Entry 8IK3 (electron microscopy, 3.30 A resolution); this record covers chains A and B of the 8 polymer chains in the assembly.

Chain A (and B):
Protein: Stimulator of interferon genes protein, Immune protein Tsi3
Organism: Homo sapiens
Notes: chain B of this document is another copy of the same molecule, construct and numbering; everything in this record applies to it too
Reference sequence: chimeric construct of Q86WV6, Q9HYC4: residues 1-379 from Q86WV6 (STING_HUMAN) positions 1-379 (same numbers); residues 388-511 from Q9HYC4 positions 22-145 (UniProt number = residue number - 366)
Chain sequence (521 residues; each row starts with the number of its first residue):
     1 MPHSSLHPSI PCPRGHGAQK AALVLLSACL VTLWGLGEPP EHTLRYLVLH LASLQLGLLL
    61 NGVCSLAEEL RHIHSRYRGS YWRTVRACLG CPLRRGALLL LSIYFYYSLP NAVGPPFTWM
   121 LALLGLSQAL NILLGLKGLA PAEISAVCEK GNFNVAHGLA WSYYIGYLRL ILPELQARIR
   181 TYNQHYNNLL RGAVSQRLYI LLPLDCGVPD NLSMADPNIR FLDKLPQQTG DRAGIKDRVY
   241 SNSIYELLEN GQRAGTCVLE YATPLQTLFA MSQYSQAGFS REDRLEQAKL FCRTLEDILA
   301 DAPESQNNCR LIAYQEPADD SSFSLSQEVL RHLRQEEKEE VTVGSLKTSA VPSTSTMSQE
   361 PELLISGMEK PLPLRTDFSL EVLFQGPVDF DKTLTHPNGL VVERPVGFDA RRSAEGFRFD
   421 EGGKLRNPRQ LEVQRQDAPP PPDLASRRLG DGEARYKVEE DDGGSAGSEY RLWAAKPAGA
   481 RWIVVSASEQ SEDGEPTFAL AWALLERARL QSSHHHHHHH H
Disordered / not traced: 1-3, 110-115, 338-521 (chain B: 1-3, 109-115, 338-521)
Differences from the reference sequence: conflict Arg232 (His in Q86WV6); linker (380-387); expression tag (512-521)
Curated features (UniProtKB/Swiss-Prot):
  - region: Glu340 to Ser379 (C-terminal tail (CTT))
  - motif: Leu363 to Ser366 (pLxIS motif)
  - binding site (2',3'-cGAMP): Ser162, Tyr167, Arg238, Thr263
  - binding site (3',3'-c-di-GMP): Ser162, Tyr167, Arg238 to Ser241, Thr263
  - binding site (2',3'-cUAMP): Tyr167, Arg238, Thr263
  - modified residue: Thr229 (Phosphothreonine), Ser241 (Phosphoserine), Thr354 (Phosphothreonine), Ser355 (Phosphoserine), Thr356 (Phosphothreonine), Ser358 (Phosphoserine), Ser366 (Phosphoserine)
  - lipidation (S-palmitoyl cysteine): Cys88, Cys91
  - cross-link (Glycyl lysine isopeptide (Lys-Gly)): Lys20 (interchain with G-Cter in ubiquitin), Lys150 (interchain with G-Cter in ubiquitin), Lys236 (interchain with G-Cter in ubiquitin), Lys338 (interchain with G-Cter in SUMO)
  - binding site (Ca(2+)): Glu492
Ligand contacts: cGAMP (1SY): Ser162, Tyr163, Gly166, Tyr167, Arg232, Ile235, Arg238, Val239, Tyr240, Glu260, Thr263, Pro264, Thr267

Chain A / chain B interface:
Pairs across the interface (136; chain A residue first):
  Pro8(A) - Ser75(B)
  Ser9(A) - Ser75(B)
  Pro11(A) - Arg76(B)
  Cys12(A) - His72(B)
  Cys12(A) - Arg76(B)  hydrogen bond (backbone-side chain)
  Arg14(A) - Glu68(B)
  Arg14(A) - Glu69(B)  salt bridge
  Gly15(A) - Glu68(B)
  His16(A) - Arg71(B)
  Gly17(A) - Ala67(B)
  Gly17(A) - Glu68(B)  hydrogen bond (backbone-side chain)
  Gly17(A) - Arg71(B)
  Ala18(A) - Cys64(B)
  Ala21(A) - Cys64(B)
  Ala21(A) - Ala67(B)  hydrophobic
  Ala22(A) - Ala129(B)
  Ala22(A) - Ile132(B)  hydrophobic
  Ala22(A) - Leu133(B)  hydrophobic
  Leu25(A) - Cys64(B)  hydrophobic
  Leu25(A) - Gly125(B)
  Leu26(A) - Leu126(B)  hydrophobic
  Cys29(A) - Ala122(B)
  Cys29(A) - Gly125(B)
  Cys29(A) - Leu126(B)  hydrophobic
  Leu33(A) - Trp119(B)
  Leu33(A) - Ala122(B)  hydrophobic
  Leu33(A) - Leu123(B)  hydrophobic
  Leu33(A) - Leu126(B)  hydrophobic
  His42(A) - Trp119(B)
  Thr43(A) - Trp119(B)
  Tyr46(A) - Trp119(B)  hydrophobic
  Tyr46(A) - Leu123(B)  hydrophobic
  His50(A) - Ser127(B)
  Asn61(A) - Glu143(B)
  Cys64(A) - Ala18(B)
  Ala67(A) - Ala21(B)  hydrophobic
  Glu68(A) - Arg14(B)
  Glu68(A) - Gly15(B)  hydrogen bond (side chain-backbone)
  Glu68(A) - Gly17(B)
  Glu68(A) - Ala18(B)
  Glu69(A) - Arg14(B)  salt bridge
  Glu69(A) - Ala142(B)
  His72(A) - Cys12(B)
  Ser75(A) - Pro8(B)
  Ser75(A) - Ser9(B)
  Ser75(A) - Lys289(B)  hydrogen bond (backbone-side chain)
  Arg76(A) - Pro11(B)
  Arg76(A) - Cys12(B)  hydrogen bond (side chain-backbone)
  Arg76(A) - Arg14(B)
  Ala87(A) - Ala140(B)
  Ala87(A) - Pro141(B)
  Ala87(A) - Ala142(B)  hydrogen bond (backbone-backbone)
  Cys88(A) - Ala140(B)
  Thr118(A) - Leu36(B)
  Trp119(A) - Leu33(B)
  Trp119(A) - Glu38(B)  hydrogen bond
  Trp119(A) - His42(B)
  Trp119(A) - Thr43(B)
  Trp119(A) - Tyr46(B)  hydrophobic
  Ala122(A) - Cys29(B)
  Ala122(A) - Leu33(B)  hydrophobic
  Leu123(A) - Leu33(B)  hydrophobic
  Leu123(A) - Tyr46(B)  hydrophobic
  Gly125(A) - Cys29(B)
  Leu126(A) - Leu26(B)  hydrophobic
  Leu126(A) - Leu33(B)  hydrophobic
  Ser127(A) - Leu47(B)
  Ser127(A) - His50(B)
  Ala129(A) - Ala22(B)
  Ala129(A) - Leu26(B)  hydrophobic
  Leu130(A) - Leu26(B)  hydrophobic
  Asn131(A) - Leu54(B)
  Ile132(A) - Ala22(B)  hydrophobic
  Leu133(A) - Leu23(B)  hydrophobic
  Ala140(A) - Ala87(B)
  Ala140(A) - Cys88(B)
  Pro141(A) - Ala87(B)
  Ala142(A) - Ala87(B)  hydrogen bond (backbone-backbone)
  Cys148(A) - Phe153(B)  hydrophobic
  Glu149(A) - Arg76(B)  salt bridge
  Asn152(A) - Ala277(B)
  Phe153(A) - Ile144(B)  hydrophobic
  Phe153(A) - Phe153(B)
  Asn154(A) - Asn154(B)
  Asn154(A) - Val155(B)
  Val155(A) - Asn154(B)
  Val155(A) - Gly158(B)
  His157(A) - Met271(B)
  His157(A) - Ala277(B)
  Gly158(A) - Val155(B)
  Trp161(A) - Met271(B)  hydrophobic
  Trp161(A) - Ala277(B)
  Ser162(A) - Thr267(B)
  Ile165(A) - Ala270(B)  hydrophobic
  Arg169(A) - Tyr274(B)
  Asp210(A) - Asp231(B)
  Asp210(A) - Ala233(B)
  Asp210(A) - Gly234(B)  hydrogen bond (backbone-backbone)
  Phe221(A) - Lys236(B)
  Lys224(A) - Lys236(B)
  Lys224(A) - Asp237(B)  salt bridge
  Asp231(A) - Asp210(B)
  Arg232(A) - Asp210(B)
  Arg232(A) - Thr263(B)
  Arg232(A) - Gln266(B)  hydrogen bond
  Ala233(A) - Val208(B)  hydrophobic
  Ala233(A) - Asp210(B)
  Ala233(A) - Tyr261(B)
  Gly234(A) - Asp210(B)  hydrogen bond (backbone-backbone)
  Gly234(A) - Ser243(B)
  Gly234(A) - Tyr245(B)  hydrogen bond (backbone-side chain)
  Ile235(A) - Ser241(B)
  Ile235(A) - Asn242(B)
  Ile235(A) - Glu260(B)
  Lys236(A) - Asn211(B)
  Lys236(A) - Phe221(B)
  Lys236(A) - Lys224(B)  hydrogen bond (backbone-side chain)
  Asp237(A) - Ser241(B)
  Val239(A) - Val239(B)  hydrophobic
  Ser241(A) - Asp237(B)
  Ser243(A) - Lys236(B)
  Tyr245(A) - Gly234(B)  hydrogen bond (side chain-backbone)
  Glu260(A) - Ile235(B)
  Tyr261(A) - Ala233(B)
  Thr263(A) - Arg232(B)
  Thr263(A) - Ala233(B)
  Gln266(A) - Arg232(B)  hydrogen bond
  Thr267(A) - Ser162(B)
  Tyr274(A) - Trp161(B)  hydrophobic
  Tyr274(A) - Arg169(B)  hydrogen bond
  Gln276(A) - Asp301(B)  hydrogen bond
  Ala277(A) - Asn152(B)
  Ala277(A) - His157(B)  hydrogen bond (backbone-side chain)
  Ala277(A) - Trp161(B)  hydrophobic
  Lys289(A) - Ser75(B)  hydrogen bond (side chain-backbone)
  Asp297(A) - Gln276(B)
Other interface residues (no listed pair), chain A (109 interface residues in all): Ile10, Pro13, Gln19, Leu23, Leu30, Leu47, Leu54, Leu60, Arg71, Tyr77, Arg78, Leu124, Leu136, Lys137, Leu139, Glu143, Ile144, Leu159, Tyr167, Val208, Pro209, Leu212, Gln227, Asn242, Ala270, Met271, Gly278, Arg293, Ile298
Other interface residues (no listed pair), chain B (105 interface residues in all): Ile10, Pro13, Gln19, Leu25, Leu30, Leu51, Leu58, Asn61, Tyr77, Leu130, Asn131, Leu139, Val147, Glu149, Leu159, Ile165, Pro209, Leu212, Leu285, Arg293, Asp297

In short:
109 residues of chain A face 105 of chain B across their interface; the contacts include 19 hydrogen bonds and
4 salt bridges. Among the polar pairs are Arg14(A)-Glu69(B), Glu149(A)-Arg76(B) and Lys224(A)-Asp237(B). Bound
to chain A: cGAMP.
Both chains are Stimulator of interferon genes protein, Immune protein Tsi3 (Homo sapiens). Entry 8IK3
(Structure of Stimulator of interferon genes/ligand complex) was determined by electron microscopy, deposited
together with 8IK0.
